Entry 3BCC (X-ray diffraction, 3.70 A resolution); this record covers chains A and I of the 10 polymer chains in the assembly.

Chain A:
Name: Ubiquinol cytochrome C oxidoreductase
Organism: Gallus gallus
Notes: EC 1.10.2.2
UniProt: P31800 (UCR1_BOVIN); residues 1-446 here correspond to UniProt positions 35-480 (UniProt number = residue number + 34)
Sequence (446 residues; numbered 1 to 446; the number before each row is that of its first residue):
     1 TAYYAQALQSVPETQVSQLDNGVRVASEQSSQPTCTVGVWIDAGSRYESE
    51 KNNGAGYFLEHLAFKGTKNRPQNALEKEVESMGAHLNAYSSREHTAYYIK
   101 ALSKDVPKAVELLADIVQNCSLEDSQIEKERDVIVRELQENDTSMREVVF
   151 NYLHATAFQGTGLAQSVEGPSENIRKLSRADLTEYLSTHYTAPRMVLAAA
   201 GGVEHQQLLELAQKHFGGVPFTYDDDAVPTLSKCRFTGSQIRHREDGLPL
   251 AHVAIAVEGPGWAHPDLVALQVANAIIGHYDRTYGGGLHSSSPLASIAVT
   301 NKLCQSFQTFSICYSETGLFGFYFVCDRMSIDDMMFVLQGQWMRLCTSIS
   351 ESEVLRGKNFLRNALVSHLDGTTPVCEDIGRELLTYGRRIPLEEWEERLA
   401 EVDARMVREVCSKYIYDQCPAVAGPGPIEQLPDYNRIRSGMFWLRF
Not modelled in the structure: 1-3, 446
Sequence notes: conflict Tyr3 (Thr37 in P31800), Val23 (Leu57 in P31800), Leu59 (Val93 in P31800), 42 further conflict positions vs the reference (P31800) not listed
Curated features (UniProtKB/Swiss-Prot):
  - modified residue: Lys77 (N6-acetyllysine), Lys104 (N6-acetyllysine), Lys129 (N6-acetyllysine), Ser178 (Phosphoserine), Lys214 (N6-acetyllysine)

Chain I:
Name: Ubiquinol cytochrome C oxidoreductase
Organism: Gallus gallus
Notes: EC 1.10.2.2
Sequence (33 residues; each row starts with the number of its first residue; note: 178 numbers in that range are skipped by the numbering (no residue carries them; nothing is unmodelled there); X marks 33 residues of unknown identity (built as UNK)):
   105 XXXXXXXXXXXXXXXXX
   202 XXXXXXXXX
   309 XXXXXXX

How chain A and chain I interact:
Chain A residues in contact with chain I, 24 residues: His61, Phe64, Lys65, Glu76, Glu80, Ala84, His85, Leu86, Asn87, Arg146, His279, Tyr280, Asp281, Arg282, Thr283, Tyr284, Gly285, His289, Gln305, Ser306, Phe307, Phe360, Asn363, Ala364

In short:
No residue of chain A is in contact with chain I.
Here chain A is Ubiquinol cytochrome C oxidoreductase and chain I is Ubiquinol cytochrome C oxidoreductase,
both from Gallus gallus. Entry 3BCC (Stigmatellin and antimycin bound cytochrome BC1 complex from chicken) was
determined by X-ray diffraction (same publication as 2BCC and 1BCC).
